PDB entry 6K0A | electron microscopy, 4.60 A resolution (low resolution: residue-level contacts below are approximate; hydrogen-bond / salt-bridge calls are withheld) | chains J and Y of the 12 polymer chains in the assembly

Chain J:
Protein: 50S ribosomal protein L7Ae
From: Methanocaldococcus jannaschii (strain ATCC 43067 / DSM 2661 / JAL-1 / JCM 10045 / NBRC 100440)
Notes: fragment: L7Ae
Reference sequence: P54066 (RL7A_METJA); numbering as in UniProt (aligned over 1-117)
Sequence (117 residues; numbered 1 to 117; the number before each row is that of its first residue):
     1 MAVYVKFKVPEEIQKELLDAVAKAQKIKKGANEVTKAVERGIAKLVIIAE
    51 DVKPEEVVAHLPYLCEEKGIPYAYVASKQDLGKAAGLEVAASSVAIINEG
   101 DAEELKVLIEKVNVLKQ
Disordered / not traced: 1

Chain Y:
Molecule: RPR
From: Methanocaldococcus jannaschii
Notes: fragment: rpr
Sequence (258 nucleotides; numbered -1 to 256; the number before each row is that of its first residue; numbers below 1 keep their minus sign (G-1 is residue -1)):
    -1 GGAGGGGGCUGGUGACUUUCCCCUCUUUAAGAGGGGAGGAAGUUCCGCCC
    49 ACCCCAUUUAUGGGCAGCGUCCCCUGAGAAGGGGCGGGAGAUGCAGCAGA
    99 AACGACACGGCUCCGGAAGAGAUGACGAUGAUAGUGAAAGUUGAGGACUU
   149 CCGGAGAACCGGUGAAACGGGCAUCUCCCCUGCCCGGGGUGCAAGCCGGU
   199 UUCGGCGCUUAGCCGAAUGUCACCGAAAUUACAGAAGGCGGGCUAUAGCC
   249 CCCAUUUU
Reported in the primary citation:
  - mutagenesis - U42A, U42DEL: decreased catalytic activity
  - catalytic residues: G40, U41, A233, A234 (proposed by the authors, not directly observed)
  - catalytic residues: U42

Chain J / chain Y interface:
Contacting residue pairs (20):
  Lys29(J) - A126(Y)
  Gly30(J) - A126(Y)
  Gly30(J) - G128(Y)
  Ala31(J) - U127(Y)
  Ala31(J) - G128(Y)
  Asn32(J) - G128(Y)
  Asn32(J) - G141(Y)
  Glu33(J) - G128(Y)
  Glu33(J) - G141(Y)
  Lys36(J) - G141(Y)
  Val52(J) - U127(Y)
  Lys53(J) - U127(Y)
  Pro54(J) - U127(Y)
  Val57(J) - U127(Y)
  Lys78(J) - U127(Y)
  Val89(J) - A126(Y)
  Ala90(J) - U127(Y)
  Ala91(J) - A126(Y)
  Ala91(J) - U127(Y)
  Ser92(J) - U127(Y)
Other interface residues (no listed pair), chain Y (6 interface residues in all): G125, U140

Overview:
15 residues of chain J and 6 residues of chain Y are in contact. From the paper: catalytic residues G40(Y),
U41(Y) and A233(Y) among others; U42A and U42DEL of chain Y reduce catalytic activity.
Here chain J is 50S ribosomal protein L7Ae (Methanocaldococcus jannaschii (strain ATCC 43067 / DSM 2661 /
JAL-1 / JCM 10045 / NBRC 100440)) and chain Y is RPR (Methanocaldococcus jannaschii). Entry 6K0A (cryo-EM
structure of an archaeal Ribonuclease P) was determined by electron microscopy, deposited together with 6K0B.
